PDB entry 5MXN | electron microscopy, 3.70 A resolution | chains 1 and A of the 18 polymer chains in the assembly

[Chain 1]
Protein: Haemolysin co-regulated protein
Source organism: Vibrio cholerae
UniProt: P72350 (P72350_VIBCL); numbering as in UniProt (aligned over 2-171)
Chain sequence (170 residues; each row starts with the number of its first residue):
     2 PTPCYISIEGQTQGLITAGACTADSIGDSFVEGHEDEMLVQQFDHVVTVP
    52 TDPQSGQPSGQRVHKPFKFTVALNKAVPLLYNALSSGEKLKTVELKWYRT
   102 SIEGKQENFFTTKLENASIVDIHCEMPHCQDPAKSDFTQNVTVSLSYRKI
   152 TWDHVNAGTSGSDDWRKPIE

[Chain A]
Protein: Type VI secretion protein
Source organism: Vibrio cholerae
UniProt: A0A085SGI6 (A0A085SGI6_VIBCL); residues 17-489 here correspond to UniProt positions 16-488 (UniProt number = residue number - 1)
Chain sequence (473 residues; each row starts with the number of its first residue):
    17 GSLLDEIMAQTRIAPSEEGYDIAKKGVAAFIENLMGSQHSAEPVNKSLVD
    67 QMLVELDKKISAQMDEILHNSQFQAMESAWRGLKLFVDRTDFRENNKVEI
   117 LHVTKDELLEDFEFAPETAQSGLYKHVYSAGYGQFGGEPVGAIIGNYAFT
   167 PSTPDMKLLQYMGALGAMAHAPFISSVGPEFFGIDSFEELPNIKDLKSTF
   217 ESPKYTKWRSLRESEDARYLGLTAPRFLLRVPYDPIENPVKSFNYAENVS
   267 ASHEHYLWGNTAFAFATRLTDSFAKYRWCPNIIGPQSGGAVEDLPVHVFE
   317 SMGALQSKIPTEVLITDRKEFELAEEGFIALTMRKGSDNAAFFSANSIQK
   367 PKVFPNTKEGKEAETNYKLGTQLPYMMIINRLAHYVKVLQREQIGAWKER
   417 QDLERELNSWIKQYVADQENPPADVRSRRPLRAARIEVMDVEGNPGWYQV
   467 SLSVRPHFKYMGANFELSLVGRL

[Chain 1 / chain A interface]
Pairs across the interface (9):
  Lys106(1) - Arg421(A)
  Val156(1) - Lys428(A)
  Asn157(1) - Lys428(A)  hydrogen bond (backbone-side chain)
  Ala158(1) - Asp433(A)
  Gly159(1) - Val431(A)
  Gly159(1) - Ala432(A)
  Thr160(1) - Asp433(A)
  Ser161(1) - Gln434(A)
  Ser161(1) - Val441(A)
Other interface residues (no listed pair), chain 1 (9 interface residues in all): Glu104, Asp154
Other interface residues (no listed pair), chain A (10 interface residues in all): Gln417, Glu420, Arg445

[Summary]
The interface between chain 1 and chain A involves 9 residues on one side and 10 on the other; the contacts
include 1 hydrogen bond. The hydrogen-bonded pair is Asn157(1)-Lys428(A).
Here chain 1 is Haemolysin co-regulated protein and chain A is Type VI secretion protein, both from Vibrio
cholerae. Entry 5MXN (Atomic model of the VipA/VipB/Hcp, the type six secretion system non-contractile
sheath-tube of Vibrio cholerae from ...) was determined by electron microscopy (same publication as 5OJQ and
5MYU).
